3U9P - chains K and M of the 3 polymer chains in the assembly; structure by X-ray diffraction, 2.80 A resolution.

[Chain K]
Protein: Monoclonal Fab Fragment Heavy Chain
Organism: Rattus norvegicus
Notes: antibody fragment or engineered binder
Chain sequence (216 residues; numbered 1 to 215 plus 9 insertion-coded residues; 8 numbers in that range are skipped by the numbering (no residue carries them; nothing is unmodelled there); the number before each row is that of its first residue; a row labelled like 132A-132I holds insertion residues (132A, then the next letters in order)):
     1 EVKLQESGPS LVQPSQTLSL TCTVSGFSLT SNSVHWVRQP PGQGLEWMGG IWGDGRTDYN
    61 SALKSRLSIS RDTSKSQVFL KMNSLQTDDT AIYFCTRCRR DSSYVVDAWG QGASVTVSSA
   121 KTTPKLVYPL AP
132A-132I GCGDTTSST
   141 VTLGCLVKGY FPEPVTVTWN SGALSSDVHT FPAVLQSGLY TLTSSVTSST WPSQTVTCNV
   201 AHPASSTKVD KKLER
Unresolved in the structure: 132A-132I, 165-167, 192-195
Cystine bridges: Cys-22/Cys-95, Cys-145/Cys-198

[Chain M]
Protein: Monoclonal Fab Fragment Light Chain
Organism: Rattus norvegicus
Notes: antibody fragment or engineered binder
Chain sequence (212 residues; row label = number of the first residue in the row):
     1 DILMTQSPLS LSASLGDKVT ITCQASQIIY NYIAWYQQKP GKAPRLLIRY TSTLESGTPS
    61 RFSGSGSGRD YSFSISNVES EDIASYYCLQ YDNLPYMFGA GTKLELKRAD AAPTVSIFPP
   121 SSEQLATGGA SVVCFVNNFY PRDISVKWKI DGTERRDGVL DSVTDQDSKD STYSMSSTLS
   181 LTKVDYERHN LYTCEVVHKT SSSPVVKSFN RN
Unresolved in the structure: 212
Cystine bridges: Cys-134/Cys-194

[Chain K / chain M interface]
Contacting residue pairs - 63 pairs, chain K then chain M:
  His-35(K) / Tyr-96(M)
  Gln-39(K) / Gln-38(M)  hydrogen bond
  Gln-39(K) / Tyr-87(M)  hydrogen bond
  Gln-43(K) / Tyr-87(M)
  Gly-44(K) / Tyr-87(M)
  Leu-45(K) / Tyr-87(M)  hydrophobic
  Leu-45(K) / Phe-98(M)  hydrophobic
  Trp-47(K) / Pro-95(M)  hydrophobic
  Trp-47(K) / Tyr-96(M)
  Trp-52(K) / Leu-94(M)  hydrophobic
  Asp-58(K) / Leu-94(M)
  Phe-94(K) / Gln-38(M)
  Phe-94(K) / Ala-43(M)  hydrophobic
  Cys-98(K) / Tyr-96(M)
  Ser-102(K) / Tyr-91(M)
  Ser-103(K) / Tyr-32(M)
  Ser-103(K) / Tyr-91(M)
  Tyr-104(K) / Tyr-91(M)
  Tyr-104(K) / Tyr-96(M)  hydrogen bond (backbone-side chain)
  Val-105(K) / Ala-34(M)  hydrophobic
  Val-105(K) / Tyr-36(M)
  Val-105(K) / Tyr-91(M)
  Val-106(K) / Tyr-36(M)  hydrogen bond (backbone-side chain)
  Val-106(K) / Leu-46(M)
  Val-106(K) / Leu-89(M)  hydrophobic
  Trp-109(K) / Tyr-36(M)
  Trp-109(K) / Ala-43(M)  hydrophobic
  Trp-109(K) / Pro-44(M)  hydrogen bond (side chain-backbone)
  Trp-109(K) / Phe-98(M)  hydrophobic
  Gly-110(K) / Ala-43(M)
  Tyr-128(K) / Glu-123(M)
  Tyr-128(K) / Gln-124(M)
  Pro-129(K) / Ser-121(M)
  Pro-129(K) / Glu-123(M)
  Leu-130(K) / Phe-118(M)  hydrophobic
  Leu-130(K) / Val-133(M)  hydrophobic
  Ala-131(K) / Phe-118(M)
  Pro-132(K) / Phe-118(M)
  Thr-142(K) / Ser-116(M)
  Thr-142(K) / Phe-118(M)
  Leu-146(K) / Gln-124(M)
  Leu-146(K) / Ser-131(M)
  Lys-148(K) / Gln-124(M)
  His-169(K) / Asn-137(M)
  His-169(K) / Asn-138(M)  hydrogen bond
  His-169(K) / Ser-174(M)  hydrogen bond
  Thr-170(K) / Thr-164(M)
  Phe-171(K) / Phe-135(M)  hydrophobic
  Phe-171(K) / Asn-137(M)
  Phe-171(K) / Ser-162(M)
  Phe-171(K) / Ser-174(M)
  Phe-171(K) / Met-175(M)
  Phe-171(K) / Ser-176(M)
  Pro-172(K) / Ser-162(M)  hydrogen bond (backbone-side chain)
  Pro-172(K) / Val-163(M)
  Val-174(K) / Leu-160(M)  hydrophobic
  Val-174(K) / Ser-162(M)
  Gln-176(K) / Leu-160(M)
  Thr-183(K) / Phe-135(M)
  Thr-183(K) / Ser-176(M)  hydrogen bond
  Ser-185(K) / Phe-135(M)
  Ser-185(K) / Asn-137(M)  hydrogen bond
  Lys-211(K) / Glu-123(M)  salt bridge
Other interface residues (no listed pair), chain K (40 interface residues in all): Val-37, Asp-107, Val-127, Leu-143, Gly-144, Ser-184
Other interface residues (no listed pair), chain M (39 interface residues in all): Lys-42, Arg-49, Ala-100, Pro-119, Thr-127, Asp-161, Asp-167, Thr-178

[Summary]
40 residues of chain K and 39 residues of chain M are in contact; the contacts include 10 hydrogen bonds and 1
salt bridge. Among the polar pairs are Lys-211(K)/Glu-123(M), Gln-39(K)/Gln-38(M) and Gln-39(K)/Tyr-87(M).
Chain K is Monoclonal Fab Fragment Heavy Chain and chain M is Monoclonal Fab Fragment Light Chain, both from
Rattus norvegicus; the structure, Crystal Structure of Murine Siderocalin in Complex with an Fab Fragment, was
determined by X-ray diffraction (same publication as 3U0D).
